PDB entry 6XC1 | X-ray diffraction, 1.92 A resolution | chains A and C

# Chain A
Molecule: Lysozyme
Source organism: Escherichia virus T4
Notes: EC 3.2.1.17
Reference sequence: P16009 (BP5_BPT4); residues 174-342 here = UniProt positions 174-342
Chain sequence (177 residues; numbered 174 to 350; the number before each row is that of its first residue):
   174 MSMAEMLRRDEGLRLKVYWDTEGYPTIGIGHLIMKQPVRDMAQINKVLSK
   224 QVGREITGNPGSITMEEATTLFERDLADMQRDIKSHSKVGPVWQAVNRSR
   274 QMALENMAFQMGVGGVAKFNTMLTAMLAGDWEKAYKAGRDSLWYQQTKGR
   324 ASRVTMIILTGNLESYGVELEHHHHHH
Disordered / not traced: 174, 342-350
Sequence notes: expression tag (343-350)
Curated features (UniProtKB/Swiss-Prot):
  - active site: Glu184 (Proton donor), Asp193 (Nucleophile)
Reported in the primary citation:
  - catalytic residues: Glu184, Asp193 (citing earlier work)
  - mutagenesis - G322D: decreased binding to Protein spackle (chain C) (proposed by the authors, not directly observed)
  - specificity-determining residues: Arg182, Arg312, Lys321 (by similarity / conservation)

# Chain C
Molecule: Protein spackle
Source organism: Escherichia virus T4
Reference sequence: P39230 (SPAC_BPT4); residue numbers follow UniProt; this construct covers 1-97
Chain sequence (105 residues; each row starts with the number of its first residue):
     1 MKKFIFATIFALASCAAQPAMAGYDKDLCEWSMTADQTEVETQIEADIMN
    51 IVKRDRPEMKAEVQKQLKSGGVMQYNYVLYCDKNFNNKNIIAEVVGELEH
   101 HHHHH
Disordered / not traced: 1-22, 99-105
Cystine bridges: Cys29-Cys81
Sequence notes: expression tag (98-105)

# How chain A and chain C interact
Residue-residue contacts (45; chain A residue first):
  Arg181(A) - Tyr77(C)  hydrogen bond
  Arg182(A) - Gln74(C)
  Arg182(A) - Val78(C)
  Arg182(A) - Glu93(C)  salt bridge
  Asp183(A) - Gln74(C)
  Glu184(A) - Gln74(C)
  Gly185(A) - Gln74(C)  hydrogen bond (backbone-backbone)
  Gly185(A) - Asn76(C)
  Leu186(A) - Met33(C)
  Leu186(A) - Asn76(C)  hydrogen bond (backbone-side chain)
  Arg187(A) - Ser32(C)  hydrogen bond (side chain-backbone)
  Arg187(A) - Met33(C)
  Arg187(A) - Thr34(C)
  Arg187(A) - Ala35(C)  hydrogen bond (side chain-backbone)
  Arg187(A) - Gln37(C)
  Arg187(A) - Val40(C)
  Arg187(A) - Met73(C)
  Leu188(A) - Met33(C)  hydrogen bond (backbone-backbone)
  Lys189(A) - Met33(C)  hydrogen bond (backbone-backbone)
  Lys189(A) - Thr34(C)  hydrogen bond (side chain-backbone)
  Tyr191(A) - Gln37(C)
  Tyr191(A) - Met73(C)  hydrophobic
  Trp192(A) - Gln37(C)  hydrogen bond (backbone-side chain)
  Thr194(A) - Gly70(C)
  Thr194(A) - Gly71(C)
  Met238(A) - Met33(C)  hydrophobic
  Arg312(A) - Glu97(C)  salt bridge
  Gln318(A) - Lys65(C)
  Gln318(A) - Gln66(C)  hydrogen bond (backbone-side chain)
  Gln319(A) - Gln66(C)
  Gln319(A) - Ser69(C)  hydrogen bond (backbone-side chain)
  Gln319(A) - Gly70(C)  hydrogen bond (backbone-backbone)
  Thr320(A) - Gln66(C)
  Thr320(A) - Gly70(C)
  Lys321(A) - Glu62(C)  salt bridge
  Lys321(A) - Gln66(C)  hydrogen bond (backbone-side chain)
  Lys321(A) - Val95(C)
  Gly322(A) - Glu93(C)
  Gly322(A) - Val94(C)  hydrogen bond (backbone-backbone)
  Gly322(A) - Val95(C)
  Gly322(A) - Gly96(C)
  Ser325(A) - Gly96(C)
  Ser325(A) - Glu97(C)
  Arg326(A) - Glu93(C)  salt bridge
  Met329(A) - Glu97(C)
Interface residues without a listed pair, chain A (24 interface residues in all): Tyr308, Arg323
Interface residues without a listed pair, chain C (25 interface residues in all): Asp36, Phe85, Ala92

# Overview
The interface between chain A and chain C involves 24 residues on one side and 25 on the other, with 14
hydrogen bonds and 4 salt bridges. Polar contacts include Arg182(A)-Glu93(C), Arg312(A)-Glu97(C) and
Lys321(A)-Glu62(C). From the paper: catalytic residues Glu184(A) and Asp193(A); G322D of chain A reduces
binding to Protein spackle (chain C).
Chain A is Lysozyme and chain C is Protein spackle, both from Escherichia virus T4; the structure, Crystal
structure of bacteriophage T4 spackle and lysozyme in orthorhombic form, was determined by X-ray diffraction,
deposited together with 6XC0.
